Entry 9E76 (electron microscopy, 3.40 A resolution); this record covers chains B and A of the 19 polymer chains in the assembly.

[Chain B]
Protein: V-type proton ATPase subunit d
From: Saccharomyces cerevisiae
Reference sequence: P32366 (VA0D_YEAST); residues 1-345 here = UniProt positions 1-345
Sequence (345 residues; numbered 1 to 345; the number before each row is that of its first residue):
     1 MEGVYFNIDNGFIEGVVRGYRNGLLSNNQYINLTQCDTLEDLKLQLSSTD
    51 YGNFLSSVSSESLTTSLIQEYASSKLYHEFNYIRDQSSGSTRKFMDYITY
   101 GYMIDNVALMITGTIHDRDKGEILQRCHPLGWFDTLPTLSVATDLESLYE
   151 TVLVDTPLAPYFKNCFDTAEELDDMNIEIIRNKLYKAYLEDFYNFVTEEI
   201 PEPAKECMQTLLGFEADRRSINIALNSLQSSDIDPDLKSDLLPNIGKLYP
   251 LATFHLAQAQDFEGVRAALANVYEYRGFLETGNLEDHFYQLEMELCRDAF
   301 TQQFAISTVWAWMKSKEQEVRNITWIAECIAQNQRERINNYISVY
Swiss-Prot annotation at these positions:
  - modified residue: Met1 (N-acetylmethionine)

[Chain A]
Protein: V-type proton ATPase subunit a, vacuolar isoform
From: Saccharomyces cerevisiae
Notes: engineered mutation(s): C-terminal calmodulin binding peptide
Reference sequence: P32563 (VPH1_YEAST); residues 1-840 here = UniProt positions 1-840
Sequence (840 residues; each row starts with the number of its first residue):
     1 MAEKEEAIFRSAEMALVQFYIPQEISRDSAYTLGQLGLVQFRDLNSKVRA
    51 FQRTFVNEIRRLDNVERQYRYFYSLLKKHDIKLYEGDTDKYLDGSGELYV
   101 PPSGSVIDDYVRNASYLEERLIQMEDATDQIEVQKNDLEQYRFILQSGDE
   151 FFLKGDNTDSTSYMDEDMIDANGENIAAAIGASVNYVTGVIARDKVATLE
   201 QILWRVLRGNLFFKTVEIEQPVYDVKTREYKHKNAFIVFSHGDLIIKRIR
   251 KIAESLDANLYDVDSSNEGRSQQLAKVNKNLSDLYTVLKTTSTTLESELY
   301 AIAKELDSWFQDVTREKAIFEILNKSNYDTNRKILIAEGWIPRDELATLQ
   351 ARLGEMIARLGIDVPSIIQVLDTNHTPPTFHRTNKFTAGFQSICDCYGIA
   401 QYREINAGLPTIVTFPFMFAIMFGDMGHGFLMTLAALSLVLNEKKINKMK
   451 RGEIFDMAFTGRYIILLMGVFSMYTGFLYNDIFSKTMTIFKSGWKWPDHW
   501 KKGESITATSVGTYPIGLDWAWHGTENALLFSNSYKMKLSILMGFIHMTY
   551 SYFFSLANHLYFNSMIDIIGNFIPGLLFMQGIFGYLSVCIVYKWAVDWVK
   601 DGKPAPGLLNMLINMFLSPGTIDDELYPHQAKVQVFLLLMALVCIPWLLL
   651 VKPLHFKFTHKKKSHEPLPSTEADASSEDLEAQQLISAMDADDAEEEEVG
   701 SGSHGEDFGDIMIHQVIHTIEFCLNCVSHTASYLRLWALSLAHAQLSSVL
   751 WTMTIQIAFGFRGFVGVFMTVALFAMWFALTCAVLVLMEGTSAMLHSLRL
   801 HWVESMSKFFVGEGLPYEPFAFEYKDMEVAVASASSSASS
Unresolved in the structure: 1-2, 155-183, 660-705, 828-840
Swiss-Prot annotation at these positions:
  - modified residue: Ala2 (N-acetylalanine)
  - mutagenesis: Asp425 (D425N: Reduces assembly of V-ATPase complexes and reduces ATPase activity of the assembled complexes), Lys538 (K538A: Reduces assembly of V-ATPase complexes), Lys593 (K593A: Reduces ATPase activity), Gln634 (Q634L: Reduces subunit stability), His729 (H729R: Reduces ATPase activity), Arg735 (R735L: Reduces subunit stability), Leu739 (L739S: Reduces ATPase activity), His743 (H743A/E/Y: Reduces ATPase activity), Leu746 (L746S: Reduces ATPase activity), Leu780 (L780S: Reduces assembly of V-ATPase complexes), Glu789 (E789A/D/H/Q: Abolishes ATPase activity and proton transport, but does not affect complex assembly), Leu800 (L800S: Reduces assembly of V-ATPase complexes), 4 further mutagenesis entries in UniProt

[How chain B and chain A interact]
Residue-residue contacts (24; chain B residue first):
  Asn32(B) - Arg49(A)
  Gln35(B) - Arg49(A)  hydrogen bond
  Gln35(B) - Phe51(A)
  Glu40(B) - Arg60(A)  hydrogen bond (backbone-side chain)
  Asp41(B) - Arg60(A)  salt bridge
  Leu44(B) - Phe51(A)  hydrophobic
  Leu44(B) - Val56(A)  hydrophobic
  Gln45(B) - Ala50(A)
  Gln45(B) - Phe51(A)
  Ser56(B) - Arg67(A)
  Ser57(B) - Arg67(A)
  Ser59(B) - Arg67(A)  hydrogen bond
  Lys120(B) - Glu254(A)  hydrogen bond (side chain-backbone)
  Thr135(B) - Thr198(A)
  Pro137(B) - Ser255(A)
  Thr138(B) - Ser255(A)  hydrogen bond
  Val141(B) - Lys251(A)  hydrogen bond (backbone-side chain)
  Val141(B) - Ile252(A)  hydrophobic
  Glu150(B) - Arg205(A)
  Glu150(B) - Arg208(A)  salt bridge
  Thr151(B) - Ile202(A)
  Thr151(B) - Arg205(A)
  Thr151(B) - Val206(A)
  Asp155(B) - Arg205(A)  salt bridge
Interface residues without a listed pair, chain B (24 interface residues in all): Cys36, Val58, Asp134, Ser140, Ala142, Ser147, Val154
Interface residues without a listed pair, chain A (19 interface residues in all): Arg70, Gln201, Arg248, Leu256

[Overview]
24 residues of chain B and 19 residues of chain A are in contact, with 6 hydrogen bonds and 3 salt bridges.
Among the polar pairs are Asp41(B)-Arg60(A), Glu150(B)-Arg208(A) and Asp155(B)-Arg205(A). Curated annotation
(UniProt) lists 16 mutagenesis sites on chain A.
Chain B is V-type proton ATPase subunit d and chain A is V-type proton ATPase subunit a, vacuolar isoform,
both from Saccharomyces cerevisiae; the structure, Yeast V-ATPase Vo proton channel bound to nanobody 1WVA25,
was determined by electron microscopy (same publication as 9E7L and 9MJ4).
